PDB entry 8REY | electron microscopy, 2.61 A resolution | chains E and O of the 36 polymer chains in the assembly

[Chain E (and O)]
Protein: Flagellin-like protein
From: Cuniculiplasma divulgatum
Notes: chain O of this document is another copy of the same molecule, construct and numbering; everything in this record applies to it too
Reference sequence: A0A1N5V6R6 (A0A1N5V6R6_9ARCH); numbering as in UniProt (aligned over 12-146)
Sequence (135 residues; numbered 12 to 146; the number before each row is that of its first residue):
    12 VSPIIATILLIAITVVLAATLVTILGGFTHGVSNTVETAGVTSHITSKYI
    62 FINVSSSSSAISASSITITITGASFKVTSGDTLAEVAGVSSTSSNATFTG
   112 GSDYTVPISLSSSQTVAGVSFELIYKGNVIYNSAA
Covalently attached groups: glycan linked to Asn-64, Asn-106

[Interface between chain E and chain O]
Contacting residue pairs (7):
  Asn-45(E) / Leu-20(O)
  Thr-49(E) / Ile-24(O)
  Thr-49(E) / Val-27(O)
  Gly-51(E) / Thr-31(O)
  Ser-67(E) / Val-27(O)
  Ser-67(E) / Thr-31(O)
  Ser-69(E) / Val-27(O)
Other interface residues (no listed pair), chain E (9 interface residues in all): Val-47, Ala-50, Ser-66, Ser-68
Other interface residues (no listed pair), chain O (7 interface residues in all): Ala-23, Ala-30, Thr-34

[In short]
9 residues of chain E face 7 of chain O across their interface.
Chain E and chain O are both Flagellin-like protein (Cuniculiplasma divulgatum); the structure, Cuniculiplasma
divulgatum filament, was determined by electron microscopy (same publication as 8RH5).
